PDB entry 6ZO8 | X-ray diffraction, 2.50 A resolution | chains A and D of the 5 polymer chains in the assembly

# Chain A
Protein: Multidrug efflux pump subunit AcrB
Organism: Escherichia coli K-12
Reference sequence: P31224 (ACRB_ECOLI); residue numbers follow UniProt; this construct covers 1-1049
Amino-acid sequence (1057 residues; row label = number of the first residue in the row):
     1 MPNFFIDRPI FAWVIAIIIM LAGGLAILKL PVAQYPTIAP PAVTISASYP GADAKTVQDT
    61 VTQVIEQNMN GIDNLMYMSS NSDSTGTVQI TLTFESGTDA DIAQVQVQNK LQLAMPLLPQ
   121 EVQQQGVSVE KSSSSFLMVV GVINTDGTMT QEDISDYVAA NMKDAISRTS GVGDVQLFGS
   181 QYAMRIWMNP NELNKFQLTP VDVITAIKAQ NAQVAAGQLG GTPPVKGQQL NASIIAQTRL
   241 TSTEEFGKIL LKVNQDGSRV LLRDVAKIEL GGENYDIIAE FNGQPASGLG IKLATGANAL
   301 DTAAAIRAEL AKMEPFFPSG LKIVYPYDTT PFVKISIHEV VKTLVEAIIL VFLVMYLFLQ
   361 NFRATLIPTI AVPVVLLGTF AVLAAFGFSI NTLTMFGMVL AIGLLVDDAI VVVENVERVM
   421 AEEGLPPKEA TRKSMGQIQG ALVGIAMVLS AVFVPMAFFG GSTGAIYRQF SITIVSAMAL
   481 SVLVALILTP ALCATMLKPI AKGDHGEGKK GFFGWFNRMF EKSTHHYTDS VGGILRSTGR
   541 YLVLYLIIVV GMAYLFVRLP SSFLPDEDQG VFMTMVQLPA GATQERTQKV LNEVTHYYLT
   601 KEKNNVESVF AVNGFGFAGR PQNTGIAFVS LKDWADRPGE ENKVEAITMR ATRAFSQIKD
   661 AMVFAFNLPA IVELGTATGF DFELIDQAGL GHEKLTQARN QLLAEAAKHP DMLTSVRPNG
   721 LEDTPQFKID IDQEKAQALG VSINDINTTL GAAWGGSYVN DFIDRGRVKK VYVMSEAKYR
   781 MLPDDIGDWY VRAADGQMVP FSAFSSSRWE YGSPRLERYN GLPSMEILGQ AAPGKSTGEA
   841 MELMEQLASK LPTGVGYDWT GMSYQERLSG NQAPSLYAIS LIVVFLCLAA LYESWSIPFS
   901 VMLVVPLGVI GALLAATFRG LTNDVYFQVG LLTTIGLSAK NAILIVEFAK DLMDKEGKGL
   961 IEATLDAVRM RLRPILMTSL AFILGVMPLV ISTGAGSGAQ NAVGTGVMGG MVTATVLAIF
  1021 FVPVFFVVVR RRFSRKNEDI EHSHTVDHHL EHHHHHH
Unresolved in the structure: 1043-1057
Differences from the reference sequence: engineered mutation P621 (Gly in P31224); expression tag (1050-1057)
Ligand contacts: phosphatidylethanolamine (PTY): M1, F4, F5, R8, F11, I15, I18, I19, L483
Curated features (UniProtKB/Swiss-Prot):
  - mutagenesis: H526 (H526Y: Partially restores chloramphenicol resistance to an AcrZ G30R mutant)
From the paper describing this entry:
  - mutagenesis - I38A, L393A, I466A, F563A, I671A, L674A: decreased growth in response to drugs with low molecular weight (LMW)
  - mutagenesis - F563A: decreased growth in response to fusidic acid (FUA)
  - mutagenesis - F563A: decreased growth in response to novobiocin
  - mutagenesis - F380A/F563A: decreased growth in response to FUA
  - mutagenesis - F380A/F563A: unchanged growth in response to doxorubicin
  - mutagenesis - T934A, L937A: decreased growth in response to erythromycin
  - mutagenesis - T934A, L937A: unchanged growth in response to Doxorubicin
  - mutagenesis - I38A, L393A, I466A, I671A, L674A: decreased growth in response to beta-lactams, linezolid, and phenicols
  - mutagenesis - F380A/F563A, F563A/L674A: abolished growth in response to DDM
  - mutagenesis - F380A/F563A, F563A: decreased growth in response to beta-lactams
  - mutagenesis - F563A: decreased growth in response to phenicols
  - catalytic residues: D407, D408, K940 (citing earlier work)
  - mutagenesis - T934A, L937A: increased growth in response to beta-lactams
  - mutagenesis - T934A, L937A: increased growth in response to novobiocin
  - mutagenesis - A981C: unchanged growth in response to all the tested drugs

# Chain D
Protein: Darpin
Organism: synthetic construct
Notes: antibody fragment or engineered binder
Amino-acid sequence (169 residues; numbered 1 to 169; the number before each row is that of its first residue):
     1 MRGSHHHHHH GSDLGKKLLE AARAGRDDEV RILMANGADV NAADVVGWTP LHLAAYWGHL
    61 EIVEVLLKNG ADVNAYDTLG STPLHLAAHF GHLEIVEVLL KNGADVNAKD DNGITPLHLA
   121 ANRGHLEIVE VLLKYGADVN AQDKFGKTAF DISINNGNED LAEILQKLN
Unresolved in the structure: 1-10, 167-169

# How chain A and chain D interact
Contacting residue pairs - 11 pairs, chain A then chain D:
  L230(A) - V45(D)  hydrophobic
  E244(A) - N156(D)
  K248(A) - N155(D)
  K248(A) - N156(D)  hydrogen bond
  R259(A) - K147(D)
  R259(A) - I154(D)
  L261(A) - N155(D)
  R263(A) - I154(D)  hydrogen bond (side chain-backbone)
  R263(A) - N155(D)  hydrogen bond (side chain-backbone)
  R263(A) - N156(D)
  R263(A) - G157(D)
Other interface residues (no listed pair), chain A (7 interface residues in all): Q229
Other interface residues (no listed pair), chain D (8 interface residues in all): V46, N122

# In short
7 residues of chain A and 8 residues of chain D are in contact; the contacts include 3 hydrogen bonds. Polar
contacts include K248(A)-N156(D), R263(A)-I154(D) and R263(A)-N155(D). From the paper: catalytic residues
D407(A), D408(A) and K940(A); I38A, L393A and I466A of chain A, among others, reduce growth in response to
drugs with low molecular weight (LMW); 11 substitutions were tested in all.
Chain A is Multidrug efflux pump subunit AcrB (Escherichia coli K-12) and chain D is Darpin (synthetic
construct); the structure, Minocycline binding to the deep binding pocket of AcrB-G621P, was determined by
X-ray diffraction (same publication as 6ZO5, 6ZO6, 6ZO7, 6ZO9, 6ZOA, 6ZOB and 6 further entries).
